Entry 3W97 (X-ray diffraction, 3.20 A resolution); this record covers chains A and I of the 10 polymer chains in the assembly.

[Chain A]
Molecule: Histone H3.1
From: Homo sapiens
Reference sequence: P68431 (H31_HUMAN); residues 0-135 here correspond to UniProt positions 1-136 (UniProt number = residue number + 1)
Chain sequence (139 residues; each row starts with the number of its first residue; numbers below 1 keep their minus sign (Gly-3 is residue -3)):
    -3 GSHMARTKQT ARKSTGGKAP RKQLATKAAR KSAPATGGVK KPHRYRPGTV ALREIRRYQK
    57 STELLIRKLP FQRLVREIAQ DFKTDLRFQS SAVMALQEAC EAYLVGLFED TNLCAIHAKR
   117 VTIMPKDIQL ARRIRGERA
Unresolved in the structure: -3 to 37, 135
Differences from the reference sequence: expression tag (-3 to -1)
Curated features (UniProtKB/Swiss-Prot):
  - modified residue: Arg2 (Asymmetric dimethylarginine), Thr3 (Phosphothreonine), Lys4 (Allysine), Gln5 (5-glutamyl dopamine), Thr6 (Phosphothreonine), Arg8 (Citrulline), Lys9 (N6,N6,N6-trimethyllysine), Ser10 (ADP-ribosylserine), Thr11 (Phosphothreonine), Lys14 (N6-(2-hydroxyisobutyryl)lysine), Arg17 (Asymmetric dimethylarginine), Lys18 (N6-(2-hydroxyisobutyryl)lysine), Lys23 (N6-(2-hydroxyisobutyryl)lysine), Arg26 (Citrulline), Lys27 (N6,N6,N6-trimethyllysine), Ser28 (ADP-ribosylserine), Lys36 (N6,N6,N6-trimethyllysine), Lys37 (N6-methyllysine), Tyr41 (Phosphotyrosine), Lys56 (N6,N6,N6-trimethyllysine) and 8 more in UniProt
  - lipidation: Lys18 (N6-decanoyllysine)

[Chain I]
Molecule: 146-nt DNA strand
Sequence (146 nucleotides; row label = number of the first residue in the row):
     1 ATCAATATCC ACCTGCAGAT TCTACCAAAA GTGTATTTGG AAACTGCTCC ATCAAAAGGC
    61 ATGTTCAGCT GAATTCAGCT GAACATGCCT TTTGATGGAG CAGTTTCCAA ATACACTTTT
   121 GGTAGAATCT GCAGGTGGAT ATTGAT

[How chain A and chain I interact]
Residue-residue contacts (24; chain A residue first):
  His39(A) with DT143(I), hydrogen bond to the sugar
  Arg40(A) with DT143(I), sugar contact
  Tyr41(A) with DT143(I), phosphate contact
  Arg42(A) with DG68(I), salt bridge to the phosphate; DT143(I), hydrogen bond to the phosphate
  Pro43(A) with DA67(I), phosphate contact; DG68(I), sugar contact
  Thr45(A) with DT142(I), phosphate contact; DT143(I), hydrogen bond to the phosphate
  Arg63(A) with DG59(I), phosphate contact; DC60(I), sugar contact
  Arg72(A) with DC50(I), salt bridge to the phosphate
  Arg83(A) with DC49(I), phosphate contact; DC50(I), hydrogen bond to the sugar
  Phe84(A) with DC49(I), phosphate contact; DC50(I), hydrogen bond to the phosphate
  Gln85(A) with DC49(I), phosphate contact
  Ser86(A) with DC49(I), phosphate contact
  Arg116(A) with DT70(I), phosphate contact; DG71(I), phosphate contact
  Val117(A) with DT70(I), hydrogen bond to the phosphate
  Thr118(A) with DC69(I), phosphate contact; DT70(I), hydrogen bond to the phosphate
  Met120(A) with DG71(I), phosphate contact
Also at the interface, not in a pair above, chain I (12 interface residues in all): DG144

[Summary]
The interface between chain A and chain I involves 16 residues on one side and 12 on the other; the contacts
include 7 hydrogen bonds and 2 salt bridges. Polar pairs include His39(A)-DT143(I), Arg83(A)-DC50(I) and
Arg42(A)-DT143(I).
Chain A is Histone H3.1 (Homo sapiens) and chain I is a 146-nt DNA strand; the structure, Crystal Structure of
Human Nucleosome Core Particle lacking H2B N-terminal region, was determined by X-ray diffraction (same
publication as 3W98 and 3W99).
